Entry 6ZLQ (electron microscopy, 3.30 A resolution); this record covers chains H and V of the 24 polymer chains in the assembly.

# Chain H (and V)
Name: Ferritin
Source organism: Mus musculus
Notes: chain V of this document is another copy of the same molecule, construct and numbering; everything in this record applies to it too
UniProt: Q9CPX4 (Q9CPX4_MOUSE); residue numbers follow UniProt; this construct covers 1-183
Chain sequence (216 residues; row label = number of the first residue in the row; numbers below 1 keep their minus sign (Met-19 is residue -19)):
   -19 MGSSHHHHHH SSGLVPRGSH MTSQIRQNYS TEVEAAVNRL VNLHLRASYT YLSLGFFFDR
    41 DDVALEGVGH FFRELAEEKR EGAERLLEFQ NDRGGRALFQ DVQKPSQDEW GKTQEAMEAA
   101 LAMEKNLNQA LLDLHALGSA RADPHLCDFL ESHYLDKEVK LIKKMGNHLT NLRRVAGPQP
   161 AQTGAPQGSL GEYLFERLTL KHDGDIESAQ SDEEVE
Not modelled in the structure: -19 to 1, 157-168, 189-196
Construct notes: initiating methionine (-19); expression tag (-18 to 0, 184-196)

# Chain H / chain V interface
Contacting residue pairs - 29 pairs, chain H then chain V:
  Lys143(H) with Asp39(V), hydrogen bond (side chain-backbone)
  Gly146(H) with Asp41(V)
  Asn147(H) with Asp41(V), hydrogen bond (backbone-side chain); Ala44(V); Glu46(V)
  Thr150(H) with Asp41(V), hydrogen bond (side chain-backbone); Asp42(V); Val43(V); Ala44(V)
  Asn151(H) with Ala44(V), hydrogen bond (side chain-backbone); Tyr173(V)
  Arg154(H) with Val43(V), hydrogen bond (side chain-backbone); Leu45(V); Lys92(V); Ser169(V), hydrogen bond (backbone-backbone); Leu170(V); Glu172(V), salt bridge; Tyr173(V)
  Val155(H) with Leu170(V), hydrophobic; Tyr173(V), hydrophobic
  Gly171(H) with Leu170(V)
  Leu174(H) with Tyr173(V); Leu174(V), hydrophobic
  Phe175(H) with Tyr173(V)
  Leu178(H) with Leu174(V), hydrophobic; Arg177(V), hydrogen bond (backbone-side chain); Leu178(V), hydrophobic
  Thr179(H) with Tyr173(V), hydrogen bond; Arg177(V), hydrogen bond
Also at the interface, not in a pair above, chain H (14 interface residues in all): Leu170, His182
Also at the interface, not in a pair above, chain V (17 interface residues in all): Glu176, His182

# In short
14 residues of chain H and 17 residues of chain V are in contact, with 9 hydrogen bonds and 1 salt bridge.
Among the polar pairs are Arg154(H)-Glu172(V), Lys143(H)-Asp39(V) and Asn147(H)-Asp41(V).
Chain H and chain V are both Ferritin (Mus musculus); the structure, Folding of an iron binding peptide in
response to sedimentation is resolved using ferritin as a ..., was determined by electron microscopy,
deposited together with 6ZLG, 6ZH5 and 6Z3D.
